Entry 2EHO (X-ray diffraction, 3.00 A resolution); this record covers chains C and D of the 4 polymer chains in the assembly.

# Chain C
Protein: DNA replication complex GINS protein PSF2
From: Homo sapiens
UniProt: Q9Y248 (PSF2_HUMAN); residues 1-185 here = UniProt positions 1-185
Amino-acid sequence (186 residues; row label = number of the first residue in the row; numbering starts at 0):
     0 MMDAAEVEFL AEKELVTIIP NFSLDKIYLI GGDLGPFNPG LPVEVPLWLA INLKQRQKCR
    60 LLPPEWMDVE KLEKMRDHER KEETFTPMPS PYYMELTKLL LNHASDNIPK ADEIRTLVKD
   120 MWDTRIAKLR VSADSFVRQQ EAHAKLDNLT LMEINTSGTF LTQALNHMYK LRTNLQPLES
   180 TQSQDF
Not modelled in the structure: 140-145, 174-185
Modified positions: Mse0, Mse1, Mse66, Mse74, Mse87, Mse93, Mse120, Mse151, Mse167 (selenomethionine; parent Met)
Differences from the reference sequence: cloning artifact (0); modified residue (1, 66, 74, 87, 93, 120, 151, 167)
Swiss-Prot annotation at these positions:
  - modified residue: Mse1 (N-acetylmethionine), T180 (Phosphothreonine), S182 (Phosphoserine)
  - cross-link: K109 (Glycyl lysine isopeptide (Lys-Gly) (interchain with G-Cter in SUMO2))

# Chain D
Protein: GINS complex subunit 3
From: Homo sapiens
Notes: fragment: Psf3
UniProt: Q9BRX5 (Q9BRX5_HUMAN); numbering as in UniProt (aligned over 1-216)
Amino-acid sequence (216 residues; row label = number of the first residue in the row):
     1 MSEAYFRVES GALGPEENFL SLDDILMSHE KLPVRTETAM PRLGAFFLER SAGAETDNAV
    61 PQGSKLELPL WLAKGLFDNK RRILSVELPK IYQEGWRTVF SADPNVVDLH KMGPHFYGFG
   121 SQLLHFDSPE NADISQSLLQ TFIGRFRRIM DSSQNAYNED TSALVARLDE MERGLFQTGQ
   181 KGLNDFQCWE KGQASQITAS NLVQNYKKRK FTDMED
Not modelled in the structure: 1-2, 50-57, 193-216
Modified positions: Mse1 (selenomethionine); Mse27, Mse40, Mse112, Mse150, Mse171 (selenomethionine; parent Met)
Differences from the reference sequence: modified residue (1, 27, 40, 112, 150, 171)
Swiss-Prot annotation at these positions:
  - region: Mse1 to E16 (Not essential for folding and stability of GINS complex, but may regulate accessibility to the central complex pore)

# Interface between chain C and chain D
Residue-residue contacts - 46 pairs, chain C then chain D:
  D2(C) with D185(D)
  A3(C) with D185(D), hydrogen bond (backbone-side chain); W189(D), hydrophobic
  E7(C) with W189(D), hydrogen bond
  Mse93(C) with F186(D), hydrophobic; W189(D), hydrophobic
  E94(C) with W189(D)
  K97(C) with W189(D)
  K118(C) with E190(D), salt bridge
  W121(C) with F186(D), hydrophobic
  R129(C) with Mse150(D); D151(D); Q154(D)
  A132(C) with F146(D)
  D133(C) with F146(D); R147(D), salt bridge
  V136(C) with I143(D), hydrophobic; F146(D), hydrophobic
  R137(C) with I143(D)
  Mse151(C) with F186(D), hydrophobic; W189(D), hydrophobic
  T155(C) with F186(D)
  S156(C) with Q154(D), hydrogen bond
  F159(C) with F146(D), hydrophobic; Mse150(D), hydrophobic; S153(D); L175(D); T178(D); G179(D)
  Q162(C) with L175(D); T178(D), hydrogen bond
  A163(C) with F146(D), hydrophobic
  H166(C) with F142(D); Mse171(D)
  Mse167(C) with F142(D); I143(D)
  K169(C) with L13(D); G14(D)
  L170(C) with L13(D), hydrophobic; Y117(D), hydrophobic; L138(D); L139(D)
  R171(C) with L139(D)
  N173(C) with L13(D); L124(D); S135(D), hydrogen bond
Interface residues without a listed pair, chain C (30 interface residues in all): A4, N101, Q139, T158, L160
Interface residues without a listed pair, chain D (27 interface residues in all): S121, G174, G182, K191
The authors on this interface:
  - interface residues, chain C: R129(C), S156(C), F159(C), L160(C)
  - interface residues, chain D: F146(D), D151(D), Q154(D), L175(D)

# Summary
30 residues of chain C face 27 of chain D across their interface, with 5 hydrogen bonds and 2 salt bridges.
Polar pairs include K118(C)-E190(D), D133(C)-R147(D) and A3(C)-D185(D). From the paper: interface residues
R129(C), S156(C) and F146(D) among others.
Here chain C is DNA replication complex GINS protein PSF2 and chain D is GINS complex subunit 3, both from
Homo sapiens. Entry 2EHO (Crystal structure of human GINS complex) was determined by X-ray diffraction.
